9E1O - chains J and W of the 11 polymer chains in the assembly; structure by electron microscopy, 3.30 A resolution.

Chain J:
Molecule: 152-nt DNA strand
From: Homo sapiens
Sequence (152 nucleotides; each row starts with the number of its first residue; numbers below 1 keep their minus sign (DC-75 is residue -75)):
   -75 CCCTGGAGAATCCCGGTGCCGAGGCCGCTCAATTGGTCGTAGACAGCTCT
   -25 AGCACCGCTTAAACGCACGTACGCGCTGTCCCCCGCGTTTTAACCGCCAA
    25 GGGGATTACTCCCTAGTCTCCAGGCACGTGTCAGATATATACATCCTGTG
    75 CA
Disordered / not traced: -75, 76

Chain W:
Protein: SWI/SNF-related matrix-associated actin-dependent regulator of chromatin subfamily A member 5
From: Homo sapiens
UniProt: O60264 (SMCA5_HUMAN); residue numbers follow UniProt; this construct covers 1-1052
Sequence (1052 residues; row label = number of the first residue in the row):
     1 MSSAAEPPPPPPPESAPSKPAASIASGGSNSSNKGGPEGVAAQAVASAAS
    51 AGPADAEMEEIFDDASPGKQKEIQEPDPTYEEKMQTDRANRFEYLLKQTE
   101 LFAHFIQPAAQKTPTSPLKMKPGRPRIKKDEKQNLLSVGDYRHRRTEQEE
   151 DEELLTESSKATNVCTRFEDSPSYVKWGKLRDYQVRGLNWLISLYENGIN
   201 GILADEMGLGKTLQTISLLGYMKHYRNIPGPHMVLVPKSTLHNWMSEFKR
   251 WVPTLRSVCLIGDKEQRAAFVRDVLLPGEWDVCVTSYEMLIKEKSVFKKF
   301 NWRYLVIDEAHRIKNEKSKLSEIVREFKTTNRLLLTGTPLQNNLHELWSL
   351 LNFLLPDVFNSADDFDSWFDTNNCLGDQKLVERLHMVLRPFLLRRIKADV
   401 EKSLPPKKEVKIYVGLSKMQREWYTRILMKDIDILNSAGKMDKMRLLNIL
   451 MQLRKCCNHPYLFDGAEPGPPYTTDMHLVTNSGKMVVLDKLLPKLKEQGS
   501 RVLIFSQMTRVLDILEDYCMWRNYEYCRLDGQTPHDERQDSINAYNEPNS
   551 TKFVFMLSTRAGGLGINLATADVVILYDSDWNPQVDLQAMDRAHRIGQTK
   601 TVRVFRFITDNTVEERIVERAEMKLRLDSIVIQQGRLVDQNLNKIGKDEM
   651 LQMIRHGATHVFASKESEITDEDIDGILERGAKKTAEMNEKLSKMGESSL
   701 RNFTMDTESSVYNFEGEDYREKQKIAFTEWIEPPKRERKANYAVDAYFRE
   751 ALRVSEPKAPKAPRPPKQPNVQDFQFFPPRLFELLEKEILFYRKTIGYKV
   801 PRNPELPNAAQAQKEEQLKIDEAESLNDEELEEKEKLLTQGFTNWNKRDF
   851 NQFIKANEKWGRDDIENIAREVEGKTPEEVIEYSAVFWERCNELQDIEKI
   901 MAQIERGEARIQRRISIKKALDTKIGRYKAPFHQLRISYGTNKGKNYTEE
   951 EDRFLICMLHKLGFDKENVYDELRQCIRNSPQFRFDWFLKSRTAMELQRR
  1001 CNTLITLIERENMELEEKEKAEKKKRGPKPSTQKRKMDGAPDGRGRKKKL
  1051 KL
Disordered / not traced: 1-165, 364-376, 431-442, 635-1052
Residues lining bound ligands: ADP (adenosine-5'-diphosphate): Arg181, Tyr183, Gln184, Glu206, Met207, Gly208, Leu209, Gly210, Lys211, Thr212, Arg595, Ile596
Swiss-Prot annotation at these positions:
  - motif: Asp308 to His311 (DEAH box)
  - binding site (ATP): Asp205 to Thr212
  - modified residue: Ser2 (N-acetylserine), Ser66 (Phosphoserine), Thr113 (Phosphothreonine), Ser116 (Phosphoserine), Ser137 (Phosphoserine), Ser171 (Phosphoserine), Lys440 (N6-acetyllysine), Ser755 (Phosphoserine), Ser825 (Phosphoserine)
  - cross-link (Glycyl lysine isopeptide (Lys-Gly)): Lys83 (interchain with G-Cter in SUMO2), Lys644 (interchain with G-Cter in SUMO2), Lys647 (interchain with G-Cter in SUMO2), Lys694 (interchain with G-Cter in SUMO2), Lys722 (interchain with G-Cter in SUMO2), Lys735 (interchain with G-Cter in SUMO2), Lys966 (interchain with G-Cter in SUMO2)
  - mutagenesis: Lys211 (K211R: Abolishes ATP hydrolysis. Binds to chromatin itself, but abolishes the chromatin binding of the cohesin complex component RAD21)
What the authors report for this chain:
  - mutagenesis - K455A, R538A: decreased catalytic activity (chromatin remodeling activity)
  - mutagenesis - R620A/K624A: decreased catalytic activity on remodeling

Chain J / chain W interface:
Contacting residue pairs (24; chain J residue first):
  DG-24(J) - Leu447(W)  phosphate contact
  DG-24(J) - Asn448(W)  base contact
  DC-23(J) - Arg445(W)  salt bridge to the phosphate
  DC-23(J) - Leu447(W)  sugar contact
  DC-23(J) - Asn448(W)  sugar contact
  DA-22(J) - Met451(W)  sugar contact
  DA-22(J) - Lys455(W)  salt bridge to the phosphate
  DA-22(J) - Met508(W)  sugar contact
  DC-21(J) - Met508(W)  phosphate contact
  DC-21(J) - Thr509(W)  phosphate contact
  DC-21(J) - Arg510(W)  phosphate contact
  DC-20(J) - Thr509(W)  phosphate contact
  DC-20(J) - Ser558(W)  hydrogen bond to the phosphate
  DC-20(J) - Ala561(W)  phosphate contact
  DG-19(J) - Gly531(W)  phosphate contact
  DG-19(J) - Ala561(W)  phosphate contact
  DG-19(J) - Gly562(W)  phosphate contact
  DC-18(J) - Glu288(W)  phosphate contact
  DC-18(J) - His535(W)  salt bridge to the phosphate
  DT-17(J) - Lys238(W)  salt bridge to the phosphate
  DT-17(J) - Glu288(W)  phosphate contact
  DT-17(J) - Met289(W)  phosphate contact
  DT-16(J) - Asp263(W)  phosphate contact
  DT-16(J) - Arg267(W)  salt bridge to the phosphate
Also at the interface, not in a pair above, chain J (10 interface residues in all): DA-15
Also at the interface, not in a pair above, chain W (23 interface residues in all): Ile261, Lys264, Gln452, Asp530, Arg560

Summary:
The interface between chain J and chain W involves 10 residues on one side and 23 on the other, with 1
hydrogen bond and 5 salt bridges. Among the polar pairs are DC-20(J)-Ser558(W), DC-23(J)-Arg445(W) and
DA-22(J)-Lys455(W). The paper reports that K455A and R538A of chain W reduce catalytic activity (chromatin
remodeling activity); R620A/K624A of chain W reduce catalytic activity on remodeling.
Here chain J is a 152-nt DNA strand and chain W is SWI/SNF-related matrix-associated actin-dependent regulator
of chromatin subfamily A member 5, both from Homo sapiens. Entry 9E1O (Snf2h bound nucleosome complex -
ClassB1) was determined by electron microscopy (same publication as 9E1L, 9E1M, 9E1N, 9E1P, 9E1Q, 9E1R and 4
further entries).
